PDB entry 2NUD | X-ray diffraction, 2.30 A resolution | chains A and C

Chain A:
Molecule: Avirulence B protein
Source organism: Pseudomonas syringae pv. glycinea
UniProt: P13835 (AVRB_PSESG); residue numbers follow UniProt; this construct covers 1-321
Chain sequence (323 residues; row label = number of the first residue in the row; numbers below 1 keep their minus sign (Gly-1 is residue -1)):
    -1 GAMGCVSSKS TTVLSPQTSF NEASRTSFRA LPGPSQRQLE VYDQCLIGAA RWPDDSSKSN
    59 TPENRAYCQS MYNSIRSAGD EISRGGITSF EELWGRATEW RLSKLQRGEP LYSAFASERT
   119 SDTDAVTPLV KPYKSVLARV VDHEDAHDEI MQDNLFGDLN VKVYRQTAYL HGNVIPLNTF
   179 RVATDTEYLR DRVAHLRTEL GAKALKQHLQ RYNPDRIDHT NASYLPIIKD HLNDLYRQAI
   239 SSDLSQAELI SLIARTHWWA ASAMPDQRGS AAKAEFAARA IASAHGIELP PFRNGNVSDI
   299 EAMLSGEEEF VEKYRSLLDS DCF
Unresolved in the structure: -1 to 25, 54-55, 104-106
Construct notes: cloning artifact (-1 to 0)
Small-molecule neighbours: trifluoroethanol (ETF): Phe113, Arg266, Gly267, Ser268, Ala269, Asp297
What the authors report for this chain:
  - contacts within the chain: Thr125-His217 (hydrogen bond)
  - mutagenesis - D213A: unchanged signaling
  - mutagenesis - V128A, T182A: unchanged signaling in response to RPM1
  - mutagenesis - T125A: abolished signaling in response to RPM1
  - mutagenesis - H217A: decreased signaling in response to RPM1
  - mutagenesis - Q208A/R209A/Y210A: decreased signaling
  - specificity-determining residues: Gln208, Arg209, Tyr210 (by similarity / conservation)
  - mutagenesis - V128A, T182A, D213A: unchanged binding to RPM1-interacting protein 4 (chain C)
  - mutagenesis - T125A: decreased signaling in response to RPM1 function

Chain C:
Molecule: RPM1-interacting protein 4
Notes: fragment: RIN4 peptide, residues 142-176
UniProt: Q8GYN5 (RIN4_ARATH); numbering as in UniProt (aligned over 142-176)
Chain sequence (35 residues; each row starts with the number of its first residue):
   142 PEKVTVVPKF GDWDENNPSS ADGYTHIFNK VREER
Unresolved in the structure: 142-149, 173-176
What the authors report for this chain:
  - contacts within the chain: Tyr165-His167 (pi stacking), His167-Phe169 (pi stacking)

How chain A and chain C interact:
Pairs across the interface (61; chain A residue first):
  Ser119(A) with Lys171(C), hydrogen bond (backbone-side chain)
  Asp120(A) with Asn170(C); Lys171(C), hydrogen bond (backbone-backbone)
  Thr121(A) with Ile168(C); Phe169(C); Lys171(C)
  Asp122(A) with His167(C); Ile168(C); Phe169(C), hydrogen bond (backbone-backbone); Lys171(C)
  Ala123(A) with His167(C)
  Val124(A) with Tyr165(C); Thr166(C); His167(C), hydrogen bond (backbone-backbone)
  Thr125(A) with Tyr165(C); Thr166(C), hydrogen bond
  Pro126(A) with Ala162(C), hydrophobic; Asp163(C); Tyr165(C)
  Val128(A) with Ala162(C)
  Lys129(A) with Gly164(C)
  Tyr131(A) with Gly164(C)
  Lys132(A) with Gly152(C), hydrogen bond (side chain-backbone)
  Leu135(A) with Gly152(C)
  Val139(A) with Phe151(C), hydrophobic
  Thr184(A) with Lys150(C), hydrogen bond (side chain-backbone); Trp154(C)
  Leu187(A) with Trp154(C)
  Arg188(A) with Trp154(C)
  Val191(A) with Trp154(C), hydrophobic; Asn158(C)
  Arg195(A) with Glu156(C), hydrogen bond (side chain-backbone); Asn157(C); Asn158(C), hydrogen bond
  Ala200(A) with Ser160(C)
  Leu203(A) with Ser160(C)
  Lys204(A) with Ser160(C); Ser161(C); Asp163(C), salt bridge
  Leu207(A) with Asn158(C); Ser160(C); Ala162(C)
  Gln208(A) with Ala162(C); Asp163(C), hydrogen bond (side chain-backbone); His167(C), hydrogen bond; Phe169(C)
  Arg209(A) with Phe169(C); Asn170(C), hydrogen bond (side chain-backbone); Val172(C)
  Asn211(A) with Trp154(C)
  Pro212(A) with Trp154(C)
  Asp213(A) with Phe151(C); Gly152(C); Trp154(C), hydrogen bond
  His217(A) with Thr166(C)
  Asn219(A) with Lys171(C), hydrogen bond
  Ser221(A) with Lys171(C), hydrogen bond
  Met262(A) with Thr166(C)
  Gln265(A) with Ile168(C)
  Arg266(A) with Tyr165(C); Thr166(C)
Other interface residues (no listed pair), chain A (40 interface residues in all): Arg117, Pro130, Val180, Ala181, Thr182, Tyr210
Other interface residues (no listed pair), chain C (22 interface residues in all): Asp153, Pro159
From the paper, about this interface:
  - pairs named by the authors: Thr125(A)-Thr166(C) (hydrogen bond), Gln208(A)-His167(C), Arg209(A)-Asn170(C) (hydrogen bond), Arg209(A)-Phe169(C) (pi stacking), Asp213(A)-Trp154(C) (hydrogen bond), Arg266(A)-Tyr165(C) (pi stacking)
  - interface residues, chain A: Asp120(A), Val128(A), Thr182(A), Tyr210(A)
  - interface residues, chain C: Trp154(C), His167(C), Phe169(C)

Overview:
40 residues of chain A and 22 residues of chain C are in contact; the contacts include 15 hydrogen bonds and 1
salt bridge. Among the polar pairs are Lys204(A)-Asp163(C), Ser119(A)-Lys171(C) and Thr125(A)-Thr166(C). The
authors report hydrogen bonds between Thr125(A) and Thr166(C), Arg209(A) and Asn170(C) and Asp213(A) and
Trp154(C); a contact between Gln208(A) and His167(C); pi stacking between Arg209(A) and Phe169(C) and
Arg266(A) and Tyr165(C). The paper reports that T125A of chain A abolishes signaling in response to RPM1;
interface residues Asp120(A), Val128(A) and Trp154(C) among others; 6 substitutions were tested in all.
Here chain A is Avirulence B protein (Pseudomonas syringae pv. glycinea) and chain C is RPM1-interacting
protein 4. Entry 2NUD (The structure of the type III effector AvrB complexed with a high-affinity RIN4
peptide) was determined by X-ray diffraction, deposited together with 2NUN.
